Entry 8Z90 (electron microscopy, 2.87 A resolution); this record covers chains B and C of the 5 polymer chains in the assembly.

Chain B:
Molecule: RNA-directed RNA polymerase catalytic subunit
Source organism: Thogoto virus (isolate SiAr 126)
Notes: EC 2.7.7.48
UniProt: O41353 (RDRP_THOGV); numbering as in UniProt (aligned over 1-710)
Sequence (710 residues; numbered 1 to 710; the number before each row is that of its first residue):
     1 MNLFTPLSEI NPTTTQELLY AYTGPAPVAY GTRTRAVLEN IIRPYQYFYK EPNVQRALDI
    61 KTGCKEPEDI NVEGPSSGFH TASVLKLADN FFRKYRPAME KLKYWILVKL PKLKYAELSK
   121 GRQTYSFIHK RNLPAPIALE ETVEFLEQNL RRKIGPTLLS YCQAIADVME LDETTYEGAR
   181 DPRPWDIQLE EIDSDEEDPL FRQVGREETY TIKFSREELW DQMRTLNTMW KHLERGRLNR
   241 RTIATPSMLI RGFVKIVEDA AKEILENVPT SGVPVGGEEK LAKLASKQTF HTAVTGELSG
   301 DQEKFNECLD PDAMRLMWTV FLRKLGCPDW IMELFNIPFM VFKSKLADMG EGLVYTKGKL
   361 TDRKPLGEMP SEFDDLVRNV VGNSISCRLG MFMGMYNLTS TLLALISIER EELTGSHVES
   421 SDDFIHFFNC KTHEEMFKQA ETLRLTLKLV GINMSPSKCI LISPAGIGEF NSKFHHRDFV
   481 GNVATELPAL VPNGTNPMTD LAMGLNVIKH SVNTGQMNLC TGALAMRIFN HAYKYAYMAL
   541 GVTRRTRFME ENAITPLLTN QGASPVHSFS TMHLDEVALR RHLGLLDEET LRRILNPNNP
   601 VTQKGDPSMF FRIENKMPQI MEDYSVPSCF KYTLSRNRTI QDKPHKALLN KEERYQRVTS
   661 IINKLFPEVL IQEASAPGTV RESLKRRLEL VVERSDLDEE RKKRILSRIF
Sequence notes: conflict L7 (Arg in O41353), W230 (Cys in O41353)
Ligand contacts: phosphomethylphosphonic acid guanylate ester (G2P): K231, R237, R241, D301, Q302, E303, K304, F305, N306, E307, M393, G394, M395, N397, S421, D422, K458, N615

Chain C:
Molecule: Polymerase basic protein 2
Source organism: Thogoto virus (isolate SiAr 126)
UniProt: Q9YNA4 (PB2_THOGV); numbering as in UniProt (aligned over 1-769)
Sequence (827 residues; each row starts with the number of its first residue):
     1 MDREEPAESE CTLRALVEEY NGACKEAPKE MSKQFTDYNT FKRYTTSKKD HAPQMRLVYS
    61 VRKPWPISMT PSKEIPLVFN GTKLKDTILD LGESKRTRAN IVVPDYWSKY GSQTSLEVVN
   121 AILYAEDLKV QRFFSTEWGE IRYGRMLPFR KPVQACPTIE EVNPASIPHT LLQVFCPQYT
   181 TLDSKRKAHM GAVEKLKRVM EPICKVQTQE SAVHIARSLI DSNKKWLPTV VDHTPRTAEM
   241 AHFLCSKYHY VHTNTQDLSD TRSIDNLCGE LVKRSLKCRC PKETLVANLD KITIQGRPMR
   301 EVLADHDGEL PYLGICRVAM GLSTHHTMKI RSTKFSILNS DHPRIEVKKV FSLSPDVQVT
   361 IPYRRFKGKA KVYFQNDQIQ GYFSCTDRQI DEIKISAPKN APLLEPLLDI CYYGSFIEPG
   421 FEQTFGFYPA GKREFVDSFF MHHSKDHKAF LIHMGLDKDL SLPLSPELNW KEPALSKVCR
   481 VTELDSTVQP YTSATREFVL GETLNVYTQH ENGLELLICP TEIRSTRGPL PPGTNLSGSE
   541 FIDIYQDPFS RAKSLLKSTI LHAERCKEFV GNMLEEYQDP AETTVQSLVP INTWGKSAKR
   601 KLQEEITSDP DWHQCPRKRA KMSYLAIIAG SIQDRDKKQT NVPRAFMLRG SQIEYDMKAT
   661 RGLVVDTTNR IIVGGETVLR EGKGGPEGYV QTGVFEEQPR CYLVDTPDHG LSMGLSRFCV
   721 HSQGRYFQYE KKISIWEETD NIKATIDSQR DLKRRRDIEE MVSKRARIVL EVLFQGPGHH
   781 HHHHHHSADY KDDDDKGGWS HPQFEKGGGS GGGGSGGSAW SHPQFEK
Not modelled in the structure: 1-9, 255-827
Sequence notes: expression tag (770-827)
UniProt features mapped onto this chain:
  - motif: K753 to R756 (Nuclear localization signal)
Reported in the primary citation:
  - mutagenesis - F134A/W138A, Q295A/D547A/I653A, D547A/F549A: decreased catalytic activity

How chain B and chain C interact:
Pairs across the interface (274):
  Y115(B) with D37(C), hydrogen bond
  A116(B) with N39(C); R43(C)
  S119(B) with N39(C); T40(C); R43(C), hydrogen bond
  K120(B) with R43(C)
  R122(B) with D50(C); H51(C), hydrogen bond
  Q123(B) with K48(C); H51(C)
  P134(B) with T45(C)
  P136(B) with T40(C); R43(C); Y44(C), hydrophobic
  I137(B) with Y44(C), hydrophobic; T45(C); T46(C)
  L139(B) with T40(C)
  E140(B) with K33(C), salt bridge; Y44(C)
  E144(B) with K33(C), salt bridge
  K153(B) with Q34(C)
  P156(B) with T36(C)
  L189(B) with I88(C), hydrophobic
  I192(B) with L89(C), hydrophobic
  D198(B) with L77(C); K85(C), salt bridge; T87(C)
  P199(B) with T87(C)
  L200(B) with P71(C), hydrophobic; T87(C)
  F201(B) with T87(C), hydrogen bond (backbone-backbone); I88(C), hydrophobic; L89(C), hydrogen bond (backbone-backbone)
  R202(B) with L89(C)
  Q203(B) with L91(C)
  L233(B) with M55(C), hydrophobic
  G276(B) with W226(C)
  E279(B) with R150(C), salt bridge; W226(C)
  P492(B) with Q54(C)
  N493(B) with P53(C); Q54(C), hydrogen bond; L57(C)
  G494(B) with P53(C); L57(C)
  D500(B) with L57(C)
  K509(B) with H242(C)
  V512(B) with H242(C)
  N513(B) with L227(C); P228(C); A241(C); H242(C)
  N518(B) with Y248(C)
  L519(B) with H249(C)
  Y535(B) with V58(C); R62(C), hydrogen bond (backbone-side chain)
  A536(B) with L57(C), hydrophobic; V61(C); R62(C)
  Y537(B) with L57(C); V61(C), hydrophobic
  M538(B) with V61(C); R62(C)
  R544(B) with R62(C), hydrogen bond (side chain-backbone)
  R545(B) with I101(C); V102(C); D105(C), salt bridge
  F548(B) with F79(C), hydrophobic; T82(C); V102(C), hydrophobic; Y106(C), hydrophobic
  M549(B) with D105(C)
  N552(B) with F79(C); N80(C), hydrogen bond; K109(C), hydrogen bond (backbone-side chain); Y110(C), hydrogen bond (backbone-side chain)
  A553(B) with K109(C), hydrogen bond (backbone-side chain)
  I554(B) with D105(C); S108(C); K109(C)
  Q561(B) with D105(C), hydrogen bond; S108(C)
  F569(B) with H242(C); F243(C), hydrophobic
  S570(B) with F133(C); H242(C), hydrogen bond (backbone-side chain); F243(C)
  T571(B) with F133(C)
  M572(B) with H242(C)
  H573(B) with K129(C), hydrogen bond (backbone-side chain); E239(C); M240(C); H242(C)
  L574(B) with K129(C); V130(C)
  D575(B) with E126(C)
  V577(B) with L123(C), hydrophobic
  A578(B) with E126(C); V130(C), hydrophobic
  L579(B) with V130(C); F134(C), hydrophobic
  R581(B) with V119(C); N120(C), hydrogen bond
  H582(B) with V130(C); F134(C)
  E589(B) with Q113(C), hydrogen bond
  T590(B) with S108(C)
  L591(B) with V119(C)
  R592(B) with Q113(C), hydrogen bond; T114(C), hydrogen bond (backbone-backbone); V119(C)
  R593(B) with W107(C), hydrogen bond (backbone-side chain); S108(C); K109(C), hydrogen bond (side chain-backbone); G111(C), hydrogen bond (side chain-backbone); S112(C); Q113(C)
  I594(B) with S108(C)
  L595(B) with I122(C); L123(C), hydrophobic
  N596(B) with W107(C); S112(C); T114(C)
  P597(B) with T114(C); V118(C), hydrophobic; Q207(C), hydrogen bond (backbone-side chain); T208(C)
  N598(B) with W107(C); Q207(C), hydrogen bond
  N599(B) with W107(C), hydrogen bond
  P600(B) with M69(C); T70(C), hydrogen bond (backbone-backbone); S72(C); I75(C), hydrophobic; R96(C), hydrogen bond (backbone-side chain); W107(C)
  V601(B) with I67(C), hydrophobic; S68(C); M69(C), hydrophobic; P104(C), hydrophobic
  T602(B) with R96(C)
  K604(B) with E210(C), salt bridge
  G605(B) with H214(C), hydrogen bond (backbone-side chain)
  D606(B) with H214(C), salt bridge
  P607(B) with H214(C)
  F610(B) with D50(C)
  Y624(B) with E126(C)
  V626(B) with I122(C); L123(C), hydrophobic
  P627(B) with I122(C)
  C629(B) with P104(C)
  F630(B) with P104(C), hydrophobic; D105(C)
  Y632(B) with I67(C), hydrophobic; I101(C); P104(C), hydrophobic
  T633(B) with K49(C); I67(C); S68(C), hydrogen bond (backbone-backbone)
  L634(B) with K49(C), hydrogen bond (backbone-side chain); S60(C); P66(C); S68(C)
  S635(B) with W65(C), hydrogen bond (side chain-backbone); P66(C), hydrogen bond (backbone-backbone); I67(C), hydrogen bond (side chain-backbone); R98(C)
  R636(B) with T45(C); T46(C), hydrogen bond; S47(C); K49(C); D90(C); L91(C); G92(C); E93(C), salt bridge
  R638(B) with D90(C), salt bridge; L91(C); R98(C)
  I640(B) with L91(C), hydrophobic
  Q641(B) with L91(C)
  L648(B) with Y44(C); T46(C)
  L649(B) with T46(C); L91(C), hydrophobic
  K651(B) with E30(C); Y44(C)
  E652(B) with Y44(C); T45(C), hydrogen bond; T46(C), hydrogen bond (side chain-backbone); G92(C)
  E653(B) with S94(C)
  R654(B) with E26(C); A27(C); E30(C), salt bridge
  Y655(B) with E30(C); K33(C); F41(C), hydrophobic
  Q656(B) with G92(C), hydrogen bond (side chain-backbone); E93(C); S94(C)
  R657(B) with G22(C); E26(C), salt bridge; S94(C)
  V658(B) with E30(C); M31(C), hydrophobic; F41(C), hydrophobic
  T659(B) with Y38(C); F41(C)
  S660(B) with E19(C), hydrogen bond
  I661(B) with L16(C); E19(C); Y20(C)
  N663(B) with Y38(C), hydrogen bond; Q209(C), hydrogen bond (backbone-side chain); E210(C)
  K664(B) with L16(C); E19(C), salt bridge; V206(C)
  F666(B) with F35(C), hydrophobic
  P667(B) with C176(C), hydrophobic; Y179(C); Q209(C)
  E668(B) with L172(C); C176(C); Y179(C)
  V669(B) with Y38(C), hydrophobic
  L670(B) with Q209(C); E210(C); R217(C), hydrogen bond (backbone-side chain)
  I671(B) with P168(C); L171(C); L172(C); F175(C), hydrophobic; V213(C), hydrophobic; R217(C)
  Q672(B) with L172(C)
  E673(B) with N39(C)
  A674(B) with F35(C); T36(C); N39(C), hydrogen bond (backbone-side chain)
  A676(B) with F35(C), hydrophobic; T36(C)
  G678(B) with Q34(C); F35(C), hydrogen bond (backbone-backbone)
  T679(B) with K33(C); Q34(C); F35(C)
  V680(B) with M31(C); K33(C), hydrogen bond (backbone-backbone); Q34(C); F35(C)
  R681(B) with Y20(C); C24(C); P28(C), hydrogen bond (side chain-backbone); M31(C), hydrogen bond (backbone-backbone); S32(C)
  S683(B) with F35(C)
  L684(B) with Y20(C), hydrophobic; M31(C), hydrophobic
  K685(B) with Y20(C), hydrogen bond
  R687(B) with Y179(C)
  L688(B) with Y20(C), hydrophobic
  L690(B) with Y179(C), hydrophobic
  V691(B) with L13(C), hydrophobic; Y179(C)
  V692(B) with L13(C), hydrophobic
  R694(B) with Q178(C)
  L697(B) with E10(C)
  R708(B) with V17(C); N21(C), hydrogen bond (backbone-side chain)
  I709(B) with V17(C), hydrophobic
  F710(B) with N21(C), hydrogen bond (backbone-side chain)
Interface residues without a listed pair, chain B (148 interface residues in all): S194, E196, D478, V480, V491, T514, E551, L583, Q603, E622, N637, I662, L665, S675, R701, I705
Interface residues without a listed pair, chain C (128 interface residues in all): R14, A23, K42, K73, L84, V103, S115, L116, D127, H169, S211, S218, K225, K247

In short:
The interface between chain B and chain C involves 148 residues on one side and 128 on the other, with 49
hydrogen bonds and 12 salt bridges. Among the polar pairs are E140(B)-K33(C), E144(B)-K33(C) and
D198(B)-K85(C). Chain B binds phosphomethylphosphonic acid guanylate ester. From the paper: F134A/W138A,
Q295A/D547A/I653A and D547A/F549A of chain C reduce catalytic activity.
Chain B is RNA-directed RNA polymerase catalytic subunit and chain C is Polymerase basic protein 2, both from
Thogoto virus (isolate SiAr 126); the structure, Cryo-EM structure of Thogoto virus polymerase in
transcription initiation conformation 2, was determined by electron microscopy together with 8Z85, 8Z8J, 8Z8N,
8Z8X, 8Z97, 8Z98 and 3 further entries from the same study.
